9BPB - chains C and H of the 42 polymer chains in the assembly; structure by electron microscopy, 2.57 A resolution.

[Chain C]
Protein: Cytochrome b
From: Saccharomyces cerevisiae W303
Notes: EC 7.1.1.8
UniProtKB: P00163 (CYB_YEAST); numbering as in UniProt (aligned over 1-385)
Chain sequence (385 residues; row label = number of the first residue in the row):
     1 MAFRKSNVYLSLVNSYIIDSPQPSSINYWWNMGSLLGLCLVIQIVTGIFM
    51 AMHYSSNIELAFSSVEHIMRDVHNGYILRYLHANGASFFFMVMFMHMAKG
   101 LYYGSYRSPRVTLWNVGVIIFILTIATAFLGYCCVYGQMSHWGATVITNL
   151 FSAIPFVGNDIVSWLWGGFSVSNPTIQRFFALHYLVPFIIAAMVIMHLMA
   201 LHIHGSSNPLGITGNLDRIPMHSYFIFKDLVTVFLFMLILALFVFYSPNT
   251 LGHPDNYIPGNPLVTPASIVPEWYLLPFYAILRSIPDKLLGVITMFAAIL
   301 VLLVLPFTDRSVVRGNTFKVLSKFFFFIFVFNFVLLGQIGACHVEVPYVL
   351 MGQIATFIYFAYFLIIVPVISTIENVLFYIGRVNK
Not modelled in the structure: 384-385
Swiss-Prot annotation at these positions:
  - binding site (a ubiquinone): Y16, H202
  - binding site (heme b): H82, H96, H183, H197
  - natural variant: I122 (I122T: In strain: ATCC 44821 / 777-3A), I269 (I269ID: In strain: D273-10B/A21)
  - mutagenesis: G131 (G131S: In W7: Causes respiratory deficiency)
Ion coordination: heme Fe site 1: H82, H183; heme Fe site 2: H96, H197
Residues lining bound ligands:
  - phosphatidic acid (6PH; (1R)-2-(phosphonooxy)-1-[(tridecanoyloxy)methyl]ethyl pentadecanoate): S34, G37, L38, H222, S223, I226, F227, D229, L230, V233, F234, M237
  - 3-sn-phosphatidylethanolamine (8PE; (2R)-3-{[(S)-(2-aminoethoxy)(hydroxy)phosphoryl]oxy}-2-(tetradecanoyloxy)propyl octadecanoate): W29, A98, K99, Y102, Y103, T317, K323, F326, F327
  - 3-sn-phosphatidylethanolamine (9PE; (1R)-2-{[(S)-(2-aminoethoxy)(hydroxy)phosphoryl]oxy}-1-[(heptanoyloxy)methyl]ethyl octadecanoate), molecule 1: F3, S6, N7, Y9, L10, V13
  - 3-sn-phosphatidylethanolamine (9PE), molecule 2: T112, N115, V116, I119, M193, M196
  - cardiolipin (CN5; (5S,11R)-5,8,11-trihydroxy-5,11-dioxido-17-oxo-4,6,10,12,16-pentaoxa-5,11-diphosphaoctadec-1-yl pentadecanoate): L12, Y16, I195, M199
  - heme (HEM), molecule 1: W30, G33, S34, L36, G37, F89, M93, H96, M97, K99, S105, L113, W114, G117, V118, I120, F121, V194, H197, L198, L201, G205, S206, S207
  - heme (HEM), molecule 2: L40, Q43, I44, G47, I48, M50, A51, Y54, V65, R79, H82, A83, A86, T127, A128, G131, Y132, C134, V135, F180, H183, Y184, P187, N256
  - UQ6 (5-(3,7,11,15,19,23-hexamethyl-tetracosa-2,6,10,14,18,22-hexaenyl)-2,3-dimethoxy-6-methyl-benzene-1,4-diol), molecule 1: Y16, I17, Q22, S34, G37, L40, V41, I44, V45, I48, F49, F188, L198, L201, S206, M221, D229
  - UQ6, molecule 2: I122, L123, I125, A126, F129, L130, I147, L165, L182, I189, F296

[Chain H]
Protein: Cytochrome b-c1 complex subunit 8, mitochondrial
From: Saccharomyces cerevisiae W303
UniProtKB: P08525 (QCR8_YEAST); residue numbers follow UniProt; this construct covers 1-94
Chain sequence (94 residues; numbered 1 to 94; the number before each row is that of its first residue):
     1 MGPPSGKTYMGWWGHMGGPKQKGITSYAVSPYAQKPLQGIFHNAVFNSFR
    51 RFKSQFLYVLIPAGIYWYWWKNGNEYNEFLYSKAGREELERVNV
Not modelled in the structure: 1, 94
Residues lining bound ligands: 1,2-diacyl-sn-glycero-3-phoshocholine (PCF): Q38, G39, I40, F41, H42, V45

[Chain C / chain H interface]
Pairs across the interface - 45 pairs, chain C then chain H:
  S15(C) - W12(H)
  D19(C) - W12(H)
  D19(C) - W13(H)  hydrogen bond (backbone-side chain)
  P21(C) - W12(H)
  P21(C) - W13(H)  hydrophobic
  P21(C) - M16(H)  hydrophobic
  P109(C) - Y9(H)  hydrophobic
  H202(C) - W12(H)
  I203(C) - T8(H)
  H204(C) - T8(H)
  H204(C) - Y9(H)  hydrogen bond (side chain-backbone)
  H204(C) - M10(H)
  G205(C) - M10(H)
  N215(C) - Y9(H)  hydrogen bond (side chain-backbone)
  N215(C) - M16(H)
  L216(C) - P19(H)
  R218(C) - M10(H)
  R218(C) - W13(H)
  P220(C) - W13(H)  hydrophobic
  V320(C) - Y58(H)
  K323(C) - Y58(H)
  F324(C) - P62(H)
  F327(C) - Y58(H)
  F327(C) - V59(H)  hydrophobic
  F327(C) - P62(H)  hydrophobic
  I328(C) - P62(H)  hydrophobic
  I328(C) - Y66(H)
  F331(C) - P62(H)
  F331(C) - A63(H)  hydrophobic
  F331(C) - Y66(H)  hydrophobic
  N332(C) - Y66(H)
  Q338(C) - W70(H)
  C342(C) - W70(H)  hydrophobic
  E345(C) - Y81(H)
  V346(C) - N77(H)  hydrogen bond (backbone-side chain)
  V346(C) - L80(H)  hydrophobic
  V346(C) - Y81(H)
  V346(C) - V92(H)  hydrophobic
  P347(C) - Y76(H)  hydrophobic
  P347(C) - N77(H)
  Y348(C) - W70(H)  hydrophobic
  Y348(C) - N74(H)
  Y348(C) - N77(H)  hydrogen bond
  M351(C) - W69(H)
  I354(C) - W69(H)  hydrophobic
Interface residues without a listed pair, chain C (31 interface residues in all): S20, I219, L335, I358
Interface residues without a listed pair, chain H (27 interface residues in all): G17, G18, Q21, Q55, I65, G73, N93

[Summary]
31 residues of chain C and 27 residues of chain H are in contact, with 5 hydrogen bonds. Polar pairs include
D19(C)-W13(H), H204(C)-Y9(H) and N215(C)-Y9(H). Ligands of chain C: phosphatidic acid, 3 copies of
3-sn-phosphatidylethanolamine, cardiolipin, compound UQ6 and heme. Bound to chain H:
1,2-diacyl-sn-glycero-3-phoshocholine.
Here chain C is Cytochrome b and chain H is Cytochrome b-c1 complex subunit 8, mitochondrial, both from
Saccharomyces cerevisiae W303. Entry 9BPB (Tethered respiratory III2IV2 supercomplex from Saccharomyces
cerevisiae) was determined by electron microscopy.
